Entry 7DGI (X-ray diffraction, 1.90 A resolution); this record covers chains A and B.

== Chain A (and B) ==
Name: 3C-like proteinase
Source organism: Severe acute respiratory syndrome coronavirus 2
Notes: EC 3.4.22.69; chain B of this document is another copy of the same molecule, construct and numbering; everything in this record applies to it too
UniProtKB: P0DTC1 (R1A_SARS2); residues 1-306 here correspond to UniProt positions 3264-3569 (UniProt number = residue number + 3263)
Chain sequence (306 residues; numbered 1 to 306; the number before each row is that of its first residue):
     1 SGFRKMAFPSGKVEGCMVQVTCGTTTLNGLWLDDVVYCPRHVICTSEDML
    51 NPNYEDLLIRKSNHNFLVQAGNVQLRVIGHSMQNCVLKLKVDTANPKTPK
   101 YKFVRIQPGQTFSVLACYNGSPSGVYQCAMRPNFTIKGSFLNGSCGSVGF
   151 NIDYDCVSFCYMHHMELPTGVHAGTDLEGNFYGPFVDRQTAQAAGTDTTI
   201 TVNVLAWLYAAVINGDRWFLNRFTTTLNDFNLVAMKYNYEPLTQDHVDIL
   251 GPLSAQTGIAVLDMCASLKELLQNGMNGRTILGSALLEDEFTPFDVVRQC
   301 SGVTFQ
Glycans and other covalent adducts: compound H6L linked to Cys145
Ligand contacts: H6L (N-[(2S)-3-methyl-1-[[(2S)-4-methyl-1-oxidanylidene-1-[[(2S)-1-oxidanylidene-3-[(3S)-2-oxidanylidenepiperidin-3-yl]propan-2-yl]amino]pentan-2-yl]amino]-1-oxidanylidene-butan-2-yl]-4-nitro-benzamide): His41, Met49, Tyr54, Phe140, Leu141, Asn142, Gly143, Ser144, His163, His164, Met165, Glu166, Leu167, Pro168, His172, Asp187, Arg188, Gln189, Thr190, Ala191, Gln192, Ala193
From the paper describing this entry:
  - binding site for H6L: Cys145
  - catalytic residues: His41, Cys145 (citing earlier work)

== Interface between chain A and chain B ==
Residue-residue contacts - 81 pairs, chain A then chain B:
  Ser1(A) with Gly138(B); Ser139(B); Phe140(B), hydrogen bond (backbone-backbone); Glu166(B), hydrogen bond (backbone-side chain); His172(B), hydrogen bond (backbone-side chain)
  Gly2(A) with Gly138(B); Ser139(B), hydrogen bond (backbone-side chain)
  Phe3(A) with Gly138(B)
  Arg4(A) with Tyr126(B); Gln127(B), hydrogen bond (side chain-backbone); Lys137(B), hydrogen bond (side chain-backbone); Glu290(B), salt bridge
  Lys5(A) with Tyr126(B)
  Met6(A) with Gly124(B); Val125(B); Tyr126(B), hydrophobic; Ser139(B)
  Ala7(A) with Gly124(B); Val125(B), hydrogen bond (backbone-backbone)
  Phe8(A) with Val125(B)
  Pro9(A) with Ser10(B); Glu14(B); Pro122(B), hydrophobic; Ser123(B)
  Ser10(A) with Pro9(B); Ser10(B), hydrogen bond (backbone-side chain); Glu14(B), hydrogen bond (backbone-side chain)
  Gly11(A) with Gly11(B); Glu14(B), hydrogen bond (backbone-side chain)
  Glu14(A) with Pro9(B); Ser10(B), hydrogen bond (side chain-backbone); Gly11(B), hydrogen bond (side chain-backbone)
  Pro122(A) with Pro9(B)
  Ser123(A) with Pro9(B); Arg298(B), hydrogen bond (backbone-side chain)
  Gly124(A) with Met6(B); Ala7(B); Pro9(B)
  Val125(A) with Met6(B); Ala7(B), hydrogen bond (backbone-backbone); Phe8(B); Val125(B), hydrophobic
  Tyr126(A) with Arg4(B); Lys5(B); Met6(B), hydrophobic
  Gln127(A) with Arg4(B), hydrogen bond (backbone-side chain)
  Cys128(A) with Arg4(B)
  Lys137(A) with Arg4(B), hydrogen bond (backbone-side chain)
  Gly138(A) with Ser1(B); Gly2(B)
  Ser139(A) with Ser1(B); Gly2(B); Arg4(B); Met6(B); Gln299(B), hydrogen bond
  Phe140(A) with Ser1(B), hydrogen bond (backbone-backbone)
  Leu141(A) with Gln299(B); Cys300(B); Ser301(B)
  Glu166(A) with Ser1(B), hydrogen bond (side chain-backbone)
  His172(A) with Ser1(B), hydrogen bond (side chain-backbone)
  Thr280(A) with Leu286(B)
  Gly283(A) with Leu286(B)
  Ala285(A) with Leu286(B), hydrophobic
  Leu286(A) with Gly283(B); Ala285(B), hydrophobic
  Glu290(A) with Arg4(B), salt bridge
  Gln299(A) with Ser139(B), hydrogen bond; Leu141(B)
  Cys300(A) with Leu141(B)
  Ser301(A) with Leu141(B)
  Gly302(A) with Tyr118(B); Leu141(B)
  Val303(A) with Ser123(B), hydrogen bond (backbone-side chain)
  Thr304(A) with Tyr118(B); Ser121(B), hydrogen bond (side chain-backbone); Pro122(B), hydrogen bond (side chain-backbone)
  Phe305(A) with Pro122(B), hydrogen bond (backbone-backbone); Ser123(B)
  Gln306(A) with Ser121(B); Pro122(B)
Also at the interface, not in a pair above, chain A (41 interface residues in all): Leu115, Gly170
Also at the interface, not in a pair above, chain B (40 interface residues in all): Phe3, Lys12, Leu115, Cys128, Gly170, Thr280

== In short ==
Chain A and chain B form an interface of 41 and 40 residues respectively; the contacts include 25 hydrogen
bonds and 2 salt bridges. Polar pairs include Arg4(A)-Glu290(B), Ser1(A)-Glu166(B) and Ser1(A)-His172(B).
Compound H6L is covalently linked to Cys145(A). The paper reports catalytic residues His41(A) and Cys145(A); a
binding site for H6L at Cys145(A).
Both chains are 3C-like proteinase (Severe acute respiratory syndrome coronavirus 2). Entry 7DGI (The
co-crystal structure of SARS-CoV-2 main protease with peptidomimetic inhibitor
N-((S)-3-methyl-1-(((S)-4-methyl-1-oxo-1-(((S)-1-oxo-3-((S)-2-oxopiperidin-3-yl)propan-2-yl)amino)pentan-2-yl)amino)-1-oxobutan-2-yl)-4-nitrobenzamide)
was determined by X-ray diffraction, deposited together with 7DGB, 7DGF, 7DGG, 7DGH and 7DHJ.
